6N43 - chain A; structure by X-ray diffraction, 2.29 A resolution.

== Chain A ==
Molecule: Cysteine dioxygenase type 1
Source organism: Homo sapiens
Notes: EC 1.13.11.20
Reference sequence: Q16878 (CDO1_HUMAN); residue numbers follow UniProt; this construct covers 2-200
Chain sequence (200 residues; each row starts with the number of its first residue):
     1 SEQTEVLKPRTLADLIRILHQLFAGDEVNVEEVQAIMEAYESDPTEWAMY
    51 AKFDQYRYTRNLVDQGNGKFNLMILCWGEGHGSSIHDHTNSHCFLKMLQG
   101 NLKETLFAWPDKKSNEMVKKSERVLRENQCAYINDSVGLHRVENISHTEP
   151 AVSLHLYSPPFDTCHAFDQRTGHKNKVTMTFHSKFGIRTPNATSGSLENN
Not modelled in the structure: 1-5, 191-200
Sequence notes: expression tag (1); conflict Val137 (Ile in Q16878)
Covalent attachments: covalent link Cys93-Tyr157
Bound ions: Fe ion: His86, His88, His140 (together with cysteine, nitric oxide)
Small-molecule neighbours:
  - cysteine (CYS): Tyr58, Arg60, Leu75, Trp77, His86, His88, His140, Val142, His155, Tyr157, Met179
  - nitric oxide (NO): His86, His88, Cys93, Leu95, Ile133, His140, His155, Tyr157
UniProt features mapped onto this chain:
  - binding site (Fe cation): His86, His88, His140
  - cross-link: Cys93 to Tyr157 (3'-(S-cysteinyl)-tyrosine (Cys-Tyr))
From the paper describing this entry:
  - conformationally variable residues (side-chain flip): Tyr157
  - binding site for cysteine: Arg60, Tyr157
  - binding site for nitric oxide: His155
  - contacts within the chain: Cys93-Tyr157
  - post-translational modification sites: Cys93, Tyr157

== Summary ==
Chain A binds cysteine and nitric oxide. His86, His88 and His140 form the Fe ion site. Curated annotation
(UniProt) lists 3 Fe cation-binding residues. From the paper: a binding site for cysteine at Arg60 and Tyr157;
a binding site for nitric oxide at His155.
Chain A is Cysteine dioxygenase type 1 (Homo sapiens); the structure, Crystal structure of cysteine, nitric
oxide-bound ferrous form of the crosslinked human cysteine dioxygenase in the ..., was determined by X-ray
diffraction together with 6BPR, 6E87 and 6N42 from the same study.
